Entry 1M34 (X-ray diffraction, 2.30 A resolution); this record covers chains A and E of the 8 polymer chains in the assembly.

[Chain A]
Molecule: Nitrogenase Molybdenum-Iron Protein alpha chain
From: Azotobacter vinelandii
Notes: EC 1.18.6.1
UniProt: p07328 (NIFD_AZOVI); residues 2-492 here correspond to UniProt positions 1-491 (UniProt number = residue number - 1)
Amino-acid sequence (491 residues; each row starts with the number of its first residue):
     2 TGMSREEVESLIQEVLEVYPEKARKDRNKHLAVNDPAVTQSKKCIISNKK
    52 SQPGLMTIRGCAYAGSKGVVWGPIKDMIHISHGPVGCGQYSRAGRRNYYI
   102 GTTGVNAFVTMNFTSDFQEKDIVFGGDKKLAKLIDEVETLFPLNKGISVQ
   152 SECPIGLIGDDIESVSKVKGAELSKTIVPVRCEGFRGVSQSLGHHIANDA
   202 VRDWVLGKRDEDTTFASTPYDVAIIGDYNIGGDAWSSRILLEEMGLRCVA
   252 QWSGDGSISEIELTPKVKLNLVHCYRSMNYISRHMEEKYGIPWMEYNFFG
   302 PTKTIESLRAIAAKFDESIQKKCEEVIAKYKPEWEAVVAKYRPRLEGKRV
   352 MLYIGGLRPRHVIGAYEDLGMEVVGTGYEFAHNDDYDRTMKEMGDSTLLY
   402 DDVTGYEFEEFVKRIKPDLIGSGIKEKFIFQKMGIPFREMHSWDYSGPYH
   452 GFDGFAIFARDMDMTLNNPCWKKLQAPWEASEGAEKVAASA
Disordered / not traced: 2-3, 482-492
Ion coordination: fe(8)-S(7) cluster Fe: C62, C88, C154 (shared with 3 residues of chain B); fe-mo-s cluster Fe near C275 (its only coordinating residue here)
Ligand contacts:
  - fe-mo-s cluster (CFM): V70, R96, H195, Y229, I231, C275, R277, S278, I355, G356, G357, L358, R359, P360, E380, F381, H442
  - fe(8)-S(7) cluster (CLF): C62, Y64, P85, V86, G87, C88, Y91, E153, C154, G185
  - 3-hydroxy-3-carboxy-adipic acid (HCA): A65, G95, R96, Q191, G424, I425, K426, E440, H442

[Chain E]
Molecule: Nitrogenase Iron Protein 1
From: Azotobacter vinelandii
Notes: EC 1.18.6.1
UniProt: p00459 (NIH1_AZOVI); residues 1-289 here = UniProt positions 1-289
Amino-acid sequence (289 residues; numbered 1 to 289; the number before each row is that of its first residue):
     1 AMRQCAIYGKGGIGKSTTTQNLVAALAEMGKKVMIVGCDPKADSTRLILH
    51 SKAQNTIMEMAAEAGTVEDLELEDVLKAGYGGVKCVESGGPEPGVGCAGR
   101 GVITAINFLEEEGAYEDDLDFVFYDVLGDVVCGGFAMPIRENKAQEIYIV
   151 CSGEMMAMYAANNISKGIVKYANSGSVRLGGLICNSRNTDREDELIIALA
   201 NKLGTQMIHFVPRDNVVQRAEIRRMTVIEYDPKAKQADEYRALARKVVDN
   251 KLLVIPNPITMDELEELLMEFGIMEVEDESIVGKTAEEV
Disordered / not traced: 275-289
Ion coordination: Mg2+: S16 (together with ADP); 4Fe-4S cluster Fe: C97, C132 (shared with 2 residues of chain F)
Ligand contacts:
  - ADP (adenosine-5'-diphosphate), molecule 1: K10, G11, G12, I13, G14, K15, S16, T17, N185, V211, P212, R213, D214, V217, Q218, E221, Q236, Y240
  - ADP, molecule 2: K10, E154, M155, M156
  - tetrafluoroaluminate (ALF), molecule 1: K10, G11, G12, K15, D39, K41, V126, L127, G128
  - tetrafluoroaluminate (ALF), molecule 2: K10, G11, D129
  - 4Fe-4S cluster (SF4): C97, A98, G99, V131, C132

[Chain A / chain E interface]
Residue-residue contacts - 20 pairs, chain A then chain E:
  K51(A) - G65(E)
  D128(A) - K170(E)  salt bridge
  G157(A) - R100(E)  hydrogen bond (backbone-side chain)
  G157(A) - I103(E)
  L158(A) - R100(E)
  L158(A) - I103(E)
  I159(A) - G133(E)  hydrogen bond (backbone-backbone)
  I159(A) - G134(E)
  G160(A) - I103(E)
  G160(A) - G133(E)
  G160(A) - R140(E)  hydrogen bond (backbone-side chain)
  D161(A) - R140(E)  hydrogen bond (backbone-side chain)
  D162(A) - R140(E)  salt bridge
  D162(A) - Y171(E)
  S165(A) - S174(E)
  K168(A) - E141(E)  salt bridge
  R182(A) - R140(E)
  E184(A) - R100(E)  salt bridge
  F186(A) - R100(E)
  R187(A) - R100(E)
Other interface residues (no listed pair), chain A (17 interface residues in all): E164, L193, H196
Other interface residues (no listed pair), chain E (14 interface residues in all): A62, E68, C97, C132

[Overview]
17 residues of chain A face 14 of chain E across their interface, with 4 hydrogen bonds and 4 salt bridges.
Polar pairs include D128(A)-K170(E), D162(A)-R140(E) and K168(A)-E141(E). Chain A binds
3-hydroxy-3-carboxy-adipic acid, fe-mo-s cluster and fe(8)-S(7) cluster.
Here chain A is Nitrogenase Molybdenum-Iron Protein alpha chain and chain E is Nitrogenase Iron Protein 1,
both from Azotobacter vinelandii. Entry 1M34 (Nitrogenase Complex From Azotobacter Vinelandii Stabilized By
ADP-Tetrafluoroaluminate) was determined by X-ray diffraction (same publication as 1M1Y).
